6CT9 - chains A and C of the 3 polymer chains in the assembly; structure by X-ray diffraction, 2.26 A resolution.

# Chain A
Molecule: Cyclic GMP-AMP synthase
From: Homo sapiens
Notes: EC 2.7.7.86
UniProtKB: Q8N884 (CGAS_HUMAN); numbering as in UniProt (aligned over 157-522)
Amino-acid sequence (367 residues; each row starts with the number of its first residue):
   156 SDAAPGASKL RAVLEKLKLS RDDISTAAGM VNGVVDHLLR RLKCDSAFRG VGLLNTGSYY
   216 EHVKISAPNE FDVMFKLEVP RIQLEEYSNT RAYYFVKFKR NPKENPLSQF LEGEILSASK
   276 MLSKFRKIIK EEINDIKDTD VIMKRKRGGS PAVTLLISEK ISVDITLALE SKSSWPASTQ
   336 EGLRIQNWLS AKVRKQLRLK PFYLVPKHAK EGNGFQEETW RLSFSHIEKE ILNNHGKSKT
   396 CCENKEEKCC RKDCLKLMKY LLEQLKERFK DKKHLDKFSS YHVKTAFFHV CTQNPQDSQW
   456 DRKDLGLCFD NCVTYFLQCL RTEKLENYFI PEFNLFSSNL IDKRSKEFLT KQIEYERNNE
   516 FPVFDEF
Unresolved in the structure: 156-160, 255-258, 292-294, 300-302, 366-368, 522
Construct notes: expression tag (156); engineered mutation Asn187 (Lys in Q8N884), Arg195 (Leu in Q8N884)
Metal / ion sites: Zn2+: His390, Cys396, Cys397, Cys404
Curated features (UniProtKB/Swiss-Prot):
  - region: Lys384 to Lys407 (DNA-binding)
  - motif: Leu169 to Leu174 (Nuclear export signal), Asp295 to Ser305 (Nuclear localization signal), Lys299 to Arg302 (KRKR-loop), Lys427 to His429 (KKH-loop)
  - binding site (GTP): Thr211, Asp319, Arg376 to Glu383
  - binding site (ATP): Ser213, Glu225 to Asp227, Ser380 to Glu383, Lys414, Ser435 to Lys439
  - binding site (Mg(2+)): Glu225, Asp227, Asp319
  - binding site (2',3'-cGAMP): Asp227, Asp319, Lys362, Arg376
  - binding site (Zn(2+)): His390, Cys396, Cys397, Cys404
  - site: Asp157, Ala158 (Cleavage), Arg255 (Arginine-anchor), Asp319, Ile320 (Cleavage)
  - modified residue: Asp191 (PolyADP-ribosyl aspartic acid), Asn210 (Microbial infection: Deamidated asparagine), Ser213 (Phosphoserine), Tyr215 (Phosphotyrosine), Glu286 (5-glutamyl polyglutamate), Ser305 (Phosphoserine), Glu314 (5-glutamyl glutamate), Lys384 (N6-acetyllysine), Asn389 (Microbial infection: Deamidated asparagine), Lys392 (N6-acetyllysine), Lys394 (N6-acetyllysine), Lys414 (N6-acetyllysine), Ser434 (Phosphoserine), Ser435 (Phosphoserine), Gln451 (Microbial infection: Deamidated glutamine), Gln454 (Microbial infection: Deamidated glutamine), Lys506 (N6-methyllysine)
  - lipidation (S-palmitoyl cysteine): Cys404, Cys405, Cys474
  - cross-link (Glycyl lysine isopeptide (Lys-Gly)): Lys173 (interchain with G-Cter in ubiquitin), Lys231 (interchain with G-Cter in SUMO), Lys285 (interchain with G-Cter in ubiquitin), Lys347 (interchain with G-Cter in SUMO), Lys384 (interchain with G-Cter in SUMO), Lys394 (interchain with G-Cter in SUMO), Lys411 (interchain with G-Cter in ubiquitin), Lys414 (interchain with G-Cter in ubiquitin), Lys427 (interchain with G-Cter in ubiquitin), Lys428 (interchain with G-Cter in ubiquitin), Lys479 (interchain with G-Cter in SUMO)
  - natural variant: Gly303 (G303E: Found in patients with tumors), Lys432 (K432T: Found in patients with uterine endometrioid carcinoma)
  - mutagenesis: Asp157 (D157A: No effect on type I IFN and RSAD2 induction. Highly decreases cleavage by CASP1 and enhances type I IFN and enhances RSAD2 induction upon DNA virus infection ...), Leu169 to Leu174 (Abolished export from the nucleus to the cytosol in response to DNA stimulation), Lys171 to Leu174 (Abolishes DNA-binding but does not affect translocation to the nucleus following treatment with etoposide; when associated with A-407), Lys171 (K171A: No effect on stimulation of interferon production), Leu172 (L172A: Impaired type-I interferon production in response to DNA stimulation), Lys173 (K173A: Strongly reduces enzyme activity and stimulation of interferon production; when associated with A-176. No effect on stimulation of interferon production ...), Leu174 (L174N: Strongly reduces enzyme activity and stimulation of interferon production), Arg176 (R176A: Strongly reduces enzyme activity and stimulation of interferon production; when associated with A-173), Asp191 (D191A: Abolished poly-ADP-ribosylation by PARP1, stimulating interferon production), Asn210 to Tyr214 (Abolishes DNA-binding but does not affect translocation to the nucleus following treatment with etoposide; when associated with A-384), Asn210 (N210D: More than 75% inhibition of interferon beta production), Thr211 (T211Q: Abolishes enzyme activity; when associated with I-376 and I-436), 57 further mutagenesis entries in UniProt
What the authors report for this chain:
  - mutagenesis - K187N, L195R: unchanged catalytic activity
  - mutagenesis - K187N/L195R: increased catalytic activity on 17 bp DNA
  - binding site for the 17-nt DNA strand: Ser328, Lys350
  - binding site for the 17-nt DNA strand (chain C): Lys350
  - specificity-determining residues: Ser434, Asn482
  - mutagenesis - K187N/L195R: increased binding to the 17-nt DNA strand
  - mutagenesis - S434C/N482H: decreased catalytic activity on RU.521

# Chain C
Molecule: 17-nt DNA strand
Sequence (17 nucleotides; each row starts with the number of its first residue):
     1 AAATTGCCGA AGACGAA
Unresolved in the structure: 17

# Interface between chain A and chain C
Contacting residue pairs (12):
  Lys173(A) - DA13(C)  salt bridge to the phosphate
  Leu174(A) - DA13(C)  sugar contact
  Leu174(A) - DC14(C)  phosphate contact
  Ser175(A) - DA13(C)  phosphate contact
  Ser175(A) - DC14(C)  phosphate contact
  Arg176(A) - DA13(C)  hydrogen bond to the base
  Arg176(A) - DC14(C)  hydrogen bond to the sugar
  Lys198(A) - DT4(C)  salt bridge to the phosphate
  His217(A) - DA11(C)  phosphate contact
  His217(A) - DG12(C)  phosphate contact
  Glu398(A) - DA11(C)  phosphate contact
  Lys407(A) - DG12(C)  salt bridge to the phosphate
Interface residues without a listed pair, chain A (12 interface residues in all): Arg204, Asn388, Lys403, Lys411
Interface residues without a listed pair, chain C (6 interface residues in all): DA3

# Overview
The interface between chain A and chain C involves 12 residues on one side and 6 on the other; the contacts
include 2 hydrogen bonds and 3 salt bridges. Polar contacts include Arg176(A)-DA13(C), Arg176(A)-DC14(C) and
Lys173(A)-DA13(C). From the paper: a binding site for the 17-nt DNA strand at Ser328(A) and Lys350(A);
K187N/L195R of chain A increase catalytic activity on 17 bp DNA; 4 substitutions were tested in all.
Chain A is Cyclic GMP-AMP synthase (Homo sapiens) and chain C is a 17-nt DNA strand; the structure, Structure
of the human cGAS-DNA complex, was determined by X-ray diffraction (same publication as 6CTA).
